PDB entry 3AI0 | X-ray diffraction, 1.40 A resolution | chain A

[Chain A]
Name: beta-glucosidase
From: Neotermes koshunensis
Notes: EC 3.2.1.21
UniProt: Q8T0W7 (Q8T0W7_9NEOP); residues 21-498 here = UniProt positions 21-498
Amino-acid sequence (487 residues; each row starts with the number of its first residue):
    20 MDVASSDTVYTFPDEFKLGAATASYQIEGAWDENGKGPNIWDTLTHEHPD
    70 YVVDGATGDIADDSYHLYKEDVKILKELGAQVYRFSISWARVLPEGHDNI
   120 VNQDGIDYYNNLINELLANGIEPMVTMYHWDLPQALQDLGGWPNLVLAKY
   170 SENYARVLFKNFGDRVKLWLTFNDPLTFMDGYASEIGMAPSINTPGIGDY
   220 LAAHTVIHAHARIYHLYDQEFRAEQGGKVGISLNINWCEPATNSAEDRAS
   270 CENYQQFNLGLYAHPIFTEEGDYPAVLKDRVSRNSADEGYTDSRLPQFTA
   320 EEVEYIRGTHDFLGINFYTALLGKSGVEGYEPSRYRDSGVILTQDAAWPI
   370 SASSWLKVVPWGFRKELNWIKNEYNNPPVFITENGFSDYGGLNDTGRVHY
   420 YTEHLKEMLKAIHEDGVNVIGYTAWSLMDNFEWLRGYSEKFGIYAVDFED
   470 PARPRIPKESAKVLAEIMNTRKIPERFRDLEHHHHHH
Not modelled in the structure: 20-26, 499-506
Differences from the reference sequence: expression tag (20, 499-506); engineered mutation Asp-193 (Glu in Q8T0W7)
Residues lining bound ligands: 4-nitrophenyl beta-D-glucopyranoside (PNW): Gln-45, His-148, Trp-149, Asn-192, Asp-193, Thr-196, Asn-253, Asn-255, Asn-335, Tyr-337, Thr-338, Trp-374, Glu-402, Trp-444, Asn-449, Glu-451, Trp-452, Phe-460

[In short]
Ligands of chain A: 4-nitrophenyl beta-D-glucopyranoside.
Chain A is beta-glucosidase (Neotermes koshunensis); the structure, Crystal structure of beta-glucosidase from
termite Neotermes koshunensis in complex with para-nitrophenyl-beta-D-glucopyranoside, was determined by X-ray
diffraction (same publication as 3AHX, 3AHY and 3AHZ).
